PDB entry 5C97 | X-ray diffraction, 3.37 A resolution | chain A

== Chain A ==
Name: Leucyl-cystinyl aminopeptidase
Organism: Homo sapiens
Notes: EC 3.4.11.3
UniProt: Q9UIQ6 (LCAP_HUMAN); residue numbers follow UniProt; this construct covers 155-1025
Amino-acid sequence (912 residues; numbered 124 to 1035; the number before each row is that of its first residue):
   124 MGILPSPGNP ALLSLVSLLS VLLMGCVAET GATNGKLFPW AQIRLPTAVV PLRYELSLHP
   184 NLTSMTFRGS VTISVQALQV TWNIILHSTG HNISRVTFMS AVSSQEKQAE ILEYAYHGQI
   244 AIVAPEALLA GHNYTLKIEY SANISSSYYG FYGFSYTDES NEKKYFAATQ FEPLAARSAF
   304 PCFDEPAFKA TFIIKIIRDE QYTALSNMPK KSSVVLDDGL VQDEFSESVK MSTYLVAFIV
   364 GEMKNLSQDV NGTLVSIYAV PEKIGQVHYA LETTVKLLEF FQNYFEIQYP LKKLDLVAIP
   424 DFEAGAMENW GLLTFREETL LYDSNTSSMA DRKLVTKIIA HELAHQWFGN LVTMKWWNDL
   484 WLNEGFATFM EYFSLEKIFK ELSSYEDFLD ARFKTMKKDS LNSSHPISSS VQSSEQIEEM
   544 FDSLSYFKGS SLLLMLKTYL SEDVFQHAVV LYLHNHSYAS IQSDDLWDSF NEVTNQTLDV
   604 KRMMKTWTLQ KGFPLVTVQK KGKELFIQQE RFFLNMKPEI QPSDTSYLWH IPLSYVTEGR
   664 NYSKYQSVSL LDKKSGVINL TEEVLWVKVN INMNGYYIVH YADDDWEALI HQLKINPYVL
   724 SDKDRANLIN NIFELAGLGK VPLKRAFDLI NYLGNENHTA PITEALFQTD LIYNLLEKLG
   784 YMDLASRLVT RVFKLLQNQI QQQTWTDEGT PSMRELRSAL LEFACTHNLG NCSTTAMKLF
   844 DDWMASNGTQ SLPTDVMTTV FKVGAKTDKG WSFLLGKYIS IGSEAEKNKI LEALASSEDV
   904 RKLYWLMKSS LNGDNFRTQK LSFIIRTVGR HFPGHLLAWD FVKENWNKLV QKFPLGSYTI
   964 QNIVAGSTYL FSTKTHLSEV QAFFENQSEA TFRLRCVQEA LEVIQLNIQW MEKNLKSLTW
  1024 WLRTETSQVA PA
Not modelled in the structure: 124-159, 640-645, 1026-1035
Differences from the reference sequence: initiating methionine (124); expression tag (125-154, 1026-1035)
Swiss-Prot annotation at these positions:
  - active site: Glu465 (Proton acceptor)
  - binding site (substrate): Glu295, Gly428 to Asn432
  - binding site (Zn(2+)): His464, His468, Glu487
  - site: Tyr549 (Transition state stabilizer)
  - glycosylation (N-linked (GlcNAc...) asparagine): Asn184, Asn215, Asn256, Asn266, Asn368, Asn374, Asn448, Asn525, Asn578, Asn598, Asn664, Asn682, Asn760, Asn834, Asn850, Asn989
Covalently attached groups: N-acetylglucosamine (NAG) linked to Asn184, Asn215, Asn256, Asn266, Asn368, Asn374, Asn578, Asn682, Asn760, Asn850
Bound ions: Zn2+: His464, His468, Glu487
From the paper describing this entry:
  - disease-associated variants - I166M: unchanged catalytic activity
  - specificity-determining residues: Glu541 (proposed by the authors, not directly observed)

== Summary ==
N-acetylglucosamine is covalently linked to Asn184, Asn215, Asn256, Asn266, Asn368 and Asn374 and 4 more.
His464, His468 and Glu487 form the Zn2+ site. Curated annotation (UniProt) lists active-site residue Glu465, 6
substrate-binding residues and 3 Zn2+-binding residues. The paper reports that I166M leaves catalytic activity
unchanged; the specificity determinant Glu541.
Chain A is Leucyl-cystinyl aminopeptidase (Homo sapiens); the structure, Insulin regulated aminopeptidase, was
determined by X-ray diffraction (same publication as 4Z7I).
